Entry 2B0E (X-ray diffraction, 1.90 A resolution); this record covers chains C and B of the 4 polymer chains in the assembly.

== Chain C ==
Molecule: 11-nt DNA strand
Sequence (11 nucleotides; numbered 1 to 11; the number before each row is that of its first residue):
     1 AAAGAAUTCT T

== Chain B ==
Molecule: Type II restriction enzyme EcoRV
From: Escherichia coli
Notes: EC 3.1.21.4
UniProtKB: P04390 (T2E5_ECOLI); residues 1-245 here correspond to UniProt positions 0-244 (UniProt number = residue number - 1)
Sequence (245 residues; numbered 1 to 245; the number before each row is that of its first residue):
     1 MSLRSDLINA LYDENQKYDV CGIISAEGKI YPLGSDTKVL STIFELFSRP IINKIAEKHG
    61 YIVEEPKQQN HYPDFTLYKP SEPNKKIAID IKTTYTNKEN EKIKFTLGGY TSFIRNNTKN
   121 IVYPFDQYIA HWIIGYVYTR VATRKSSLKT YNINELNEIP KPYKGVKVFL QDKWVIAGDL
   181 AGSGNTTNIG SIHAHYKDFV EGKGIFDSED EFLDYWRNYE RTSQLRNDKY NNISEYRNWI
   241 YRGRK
Not modelled in the structure: 1, 99-101, 142-146

== How chain C and chain B interact ==
Contacting residue pairs - 20 pairs, chain C then chain B:
  DA1(C) / Leu-180(B)  sugar contact
  DA2(C) / Leu-180(B)  phosphate contact
  DA2(C) / Ser-223(B)  hydrogen bond to the phosphate
  DA2(C) / Arg-226(B)  sugar contact
  DA2(C) / Asn-231(B)  hydrogen bond to the phosphate
  DA3(C) / Gly-184(B)  base contact
  DA3(C) / Thr-222(B)  phosphate contact
  DA3(C) / Ser-223(B)  hydrogen bond to the phosphate
  DA3(C) / Arg-226(B)  salt bridge to the phosphate
  DG4(C) / Ser-183(B)  base contact
  DG4(C) / Gly-184(B)  hydrogen bond to the base
  DG4(C) / Asn-185(B)  hydrogen bond to the base
  DA5(C) / Asn-185(B)  hydrogen bond to the base
  DA5(C) / Thr-186(B)  base contact
  DA6(C) / Thr-186(B)  base contact
  DU7(C) / Lys-38(B)  sugar contact
  DC9(C) / Gln-69(B)  phosphate contact
  DC9(C) / Asn-70(B)  hydrogen bond to the base
  DT10(C) / Gln-69(B)  phosphate contact
  DT10(C) / Asn-70(B)  sugar contact
Also at the interface, not in a pair above, chain B (15 interface residues in all): Gln-68, Tyr-219, Arg-221

== Summary ==
The interface between chain C and chain B involves 9 residues on one side and 15 on the other; the contacts
include 7 hydrogen bonds and 1 salt bridge. Polar contacts include DG4(C)/Gly-184(B), DG4(C)/Asn-185(B) and
DA5(C)/Asn-185(B).
Here chain C is an 11-nt DNA strand and chain B is Type II restriction enzyme EcoRV (Escherichia coli). Entry
2B0E (EcoRV Restriction Endonuclease/GAAUTC/Ca2+) was determined by X-ray diffraction together with 2B0D from
the same study.
